PDB entry 2WVA | X-ray diffraction, 2.20 A resolution | chains V and Y of the 4 polymer chains in the assembly

[Chain V (and Y)]
Molecule: Pyruvate decarboxylase
Organism: Zymomonas mobilis
Notes: EC 4.1.1.1; chain Y of this document is another copy of the same molecule, construct and numbering; everything in this record applies to it too
UniProtKB: P06672 (PDC_ZYMMO); residues 1-568 here = UniProt positions 1-568
Sequence (568 residues; row label = number of the first residue in the row):
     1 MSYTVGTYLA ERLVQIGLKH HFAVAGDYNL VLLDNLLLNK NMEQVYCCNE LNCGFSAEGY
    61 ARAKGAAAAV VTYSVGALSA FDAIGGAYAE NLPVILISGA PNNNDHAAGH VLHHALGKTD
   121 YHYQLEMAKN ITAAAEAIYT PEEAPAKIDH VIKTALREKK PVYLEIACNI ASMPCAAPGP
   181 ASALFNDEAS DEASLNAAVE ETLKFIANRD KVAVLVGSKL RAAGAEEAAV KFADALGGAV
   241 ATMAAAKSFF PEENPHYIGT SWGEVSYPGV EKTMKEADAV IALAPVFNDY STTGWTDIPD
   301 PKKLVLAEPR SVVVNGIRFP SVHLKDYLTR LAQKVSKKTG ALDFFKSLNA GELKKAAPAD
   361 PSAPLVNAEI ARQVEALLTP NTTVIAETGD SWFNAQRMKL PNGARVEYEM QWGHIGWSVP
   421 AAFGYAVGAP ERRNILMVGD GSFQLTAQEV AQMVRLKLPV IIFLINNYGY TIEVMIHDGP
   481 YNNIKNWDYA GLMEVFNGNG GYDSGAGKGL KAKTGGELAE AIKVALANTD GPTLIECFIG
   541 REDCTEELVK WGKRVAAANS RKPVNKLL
Unresolved in the structure: 1, 567-568
Reported in the primary citation:
  - catalytic residues: D27, H113, H114 (proposed by the authors, not directly observed)
  - mutagenesis - D27E, H113K, H113Q, H113R, H114Q, E473D (1000-fold), E473Q (4000-fold): decreased catalytic activity (citing earlier work)
  - mutagenesis - H114A: abolished catalytic activity (citing earlier work)

[Interface between chain V and chain Y]
Pairs across the interface (59):
  R12(V) - P320(Y)
  N104(V) - K566(Y)
  P145(V) - R318(Y)
  A146(V) - R318(Y)
  D149(V) - R318(Y)  salt bridge
  D149(V) - P320(Y)
  K153(V) - E188(Y)  salt bridge
  K153(V) - S321(Y)  hydrogen bond
  A176(V) - G316(Y)
  A177(V) - G316(Y)  hydrogen bond (backbone-backbone)
  A177(V) - I317(Y)
  A177(V) - R318(Y)  hydrogen bond (backbone-backbone)
  P178(V) - R318(Y)
  G179(V) - R318(Y)  hydrogen bond (backbone-backbone)
  P180(V) - S194(Y)
  P180(V) - F319(Y)
  S182(V) - D191(Y)  hydrogen bond
  S182(V) - A193(Y)
  A183(V) - D191(Y)
  A183(V) - S194(Y)
  A183(V) - P320(Y)
  A183(V) - S321(Y)  hydrogen bond (backbone-side chain)
  N186(V) - E188(Y)  hydrogen bond
  N186(V) - A189(Y)  hydrogen bond (side chain-backbone)
  N186(V) - D191(Y)
  N186(V) - S321(Y)
  D187(V) - E188(Y)
  E188(V) - K153(Y)  salt bridge
  E188(V) - N186(Y)  hydrogen bond
  E188(V) - D187(Y)
  E188(V) - E188(Y)
  A189(V) - N186(Y)  hydrogen bond (backbone-side chain)
  S190(V) - N186(Y)
  D191(V) - S182(Y)  hydrogen bond
  D191(V) - A183(Y)  hydrogen bond (side chain-backbone)
  D191(V) - N186(Y)
  A193(V) - S182(Y)
  S194(V) - P180(Y)
  S194(V) - A183(Y)
  G316(V) - A176(Y)
  G316(V) - A177(Y)  hydrogen bond (backbone-backbone)
  I317(V) - A177(Y)
  I317(V) - G179(Y)
  R318(V) - Y8(Y)
  R318(V) - R12(Y)
  R318(V) - P145(Y)
  R318(V) - A146(Y)
  R318(V) - D149(Y)  salt bridge
  R318(V) - A177(Y)  hydrogen bond (backbone-backbone)
  R318(V) - P178(Y)
  R318(V) - G179(Y)  hydrogen bond (backbone-backbone)
  F319(V) - P180(Y)
  P320(V) - R12(Y)
  P320(V) - D149(Y)
  P320(V) - A183(Y)
  S321(V) - K153(Y)  hydrogen bond
  S321(V) - A183(Y)  hydrogen bond (side chain-backbone)
  S321(V) - N186(Y)
  K566(V) - N104(Y)
Also at the interface, not in a pair above, chain V (32 interface residues in all): Y8, H110, A197, V313
Also at the interface, not in a pair above, chain Y (31 interface residues in all): H110, S190, V313

[Summary]
32 residues of chain V face 31 of chain Y across their interface, with 17 hydrogen bonds and 4 salt bridges.
Polar pairs include D149(V)-R318(Y), K153(V)-E188(Y) and K153(V)-S321(Y). From the paper: catalytic residues
D27(V), H113(V) and H114(V); D27E, H113K and H113Q of chain V, among others, reduce catalytic activity; 8
substitutions were tested in all.
Both chains are Pyruvate decarboxylase (Zymomonas mobilis). Entry 2WVA (Structural insights into the
pre-reaction state of pyruvate decarboxylase from Zymomonas mobilis) was determined by X-ray diffraction,
deposited together with 2WVG and 2WVH.
